PDB entry 8WTC | X-ray diffraction, 2.80 A resolution | chains A and B

== Chain A ==
Molecule: Protein-arginine kinase
From: Bacillus subtilis subsp. subtilis str. 168
Notes: fragment: McsB kinase domain
Reference sequence: P37570 (MCSB_BACSU); residues 18-258 here = UniProt positions 18-258
Amino-acid sequence (243 residues; numbered 16 to 258; the number before each row is that of its first residue):
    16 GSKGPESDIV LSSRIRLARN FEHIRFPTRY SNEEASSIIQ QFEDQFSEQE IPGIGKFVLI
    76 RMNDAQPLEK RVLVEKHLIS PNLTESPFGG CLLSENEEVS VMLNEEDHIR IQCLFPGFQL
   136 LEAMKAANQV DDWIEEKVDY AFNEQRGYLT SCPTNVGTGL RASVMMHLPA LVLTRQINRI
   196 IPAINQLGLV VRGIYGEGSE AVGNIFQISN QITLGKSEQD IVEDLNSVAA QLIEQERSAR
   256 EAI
Unresolved in the structure: 16-17, 209-217, 258
Construct notes: expression tag (16-17)
Swiss-Prot annotation at these positions:
  - binding site (ATP): Ser27 to Arg31, His92, Arg125, Arg176 to Met180, Arg207 to Glu212
  - modified residue (Phosphoarginine): Arg29, Arg40, Arg86, Arg190, Arg255
  - mutagenesis: Glu121 (E121A: Stabilizes quantity of CtsR to an extent comparable to that observed for the mcsB deletion, indicating a loss of protein phosphorylation activity of McsB in vivo), Tyr210 (Y210A: Stabilizes quantity of CtsR to an extent a little lower to that observed for the mcsB deletion, indicating a decrease of protein phosphorylation activity of McsB in vivo)

== Chain B ==
Molecule: Protein-arginine kinase activator protein
From: Bacillus subtilis subsp. subtilis str. 168
Reference sequence: P37569 (MCSA_BACSU); numbering as in UniProt (aligned over 1-185)
Amino-acid sequence (187 residues; numbered -1 to 185; the number before each row is that of its first residue; numbers below 1 keep their minus sign (Gly-1 is residue -1)):
    -1 GSMICQECHE RPATFHFTKV VNGEKIEVHI CEQCAKENSD SYGISANQGF SIHNLLSGLL
    59 NMDSSFQNAG TQMFSHSEQI SACPKCGMTF QQFRKIGRFG CSECYKTFHS NITPILRKVH
   119 SGNTVHAGKI PKRIGGNLHV RRQIDMLKKE LESLIHQEEF ENAAHVRDQI RLLEQSLKST
   179 DSEEEQE
Unresolved in the structure: -1 to 76, 177-185
Construct notes: expression tag (-1 to 0)
Ion coordination: Zn2+: Cys81, Cys84, Cys99, Cys102
Swiss-Prot annotation at these positions:
  - modified residue (Phosphoarginine): Arg115, Arg169

== Chain A / chain B interface ==
Pairs across the interface (78):
  Glu37(A) with Ser100(B), hydrogen bond (backbone-side chain)
  His38(A) with Lys83(B), hydrogen bond (backbone-side chain)
  Arg40(A) with Lys83(B); Gly98(B)
  Phe41(A) with Phe97(B); Gly98(B), hydrogen bond (backbone-backbone); Cys99(B), hydrophobic; Ser100(B)
  Thr43(A) with Arg96(B), hydrogen bond; Phe97(B), hydrogen bond (side chain-backbone)
  Arg44(A) with Cys84(B); Gly85(B); Met86(B); Gln90(B); Ile94(B)
  Glu121(A) with Arg96(B), hydrogen bond (backbone-side chain)
  Asn143(A) with Lys127(B), hydrogen bond
  Asp146(A) with Lys127(B), salt bridge
  Asp147(A) with Lys127(B), salt bridge; Lys130(B), salt bridge
  Glu150(A) with Pro129(B); Lys130(B); Arg131(B), salt bridge; Ile132(B)
  Glu151(A) with Arg131(B), hydrogen bond (backbone-side chain)
  Lys152(A) with Arg131(B)
  Val153(A) with Arg131(B), hydrogen bond (backbone-side chain)
  Asp154(A) with Arg131(B), salt bridge; Ile132(B)
  Tyr155(A) with Ile132(B)
  Phe157(A) with His124(B); Lys127(B); Ile128(B), hydrophobic; Pro129(B)
  Glu159(A) with Leu136(B)
  Gln160(A) with His107(B), hydrogen bond; Thr122(B); Val123(B); His124(B), hydrogen bond (backbone-backbone)
  Arg161(A) with His107(B), hydrogen bond (side chain-backbone); Thr111(B), hydrogen bond; Leu114(B); Thr122(B); His124(B)
  Gly162(A) with His124(B)
  Tyr163(A) with Lys127(B); Pro129(B)
  Leu164(A) with Tyr103(B), hydrophobic
  Thr165(A) with Phe97(B); Tyr103(B), hydrogen bond (backbone-side chain)
  Ser166(A) with Arg96(B); Phe97(B), hydrogen bond (backbone-backbone)
  Cys167(A) with Arg96(B)
  Pro168(A) with Phe91(B), hydrophobic; Gly95(B); Phe97(B), hydrophobic; His118(B), hydrogen bond (backbone-side chain)
  Thr169(A) with His118(B)
  Val171(A) with Tyr103(B), hydrophobic; Leu114(B), hydrophobic; His118(B)
  Gly172(A) with His124(B)
  Thr173(A) with His124(B)
  Ile227(A) with His118(B)
  Thr228(A) with His118(B), hydrogen bond (backbone-side chain)
  Leu229(A) with Leu114(B), hydrophobic; His118(B), hydrogen bond (backbone-side chain); Asn121(B), hydrogen bond (backbone-side chain); Thr122(B); Val123(B); His124(B)
  Gly230(A) with Asn121(B); Val123(B), hydrogen bond (backbone-backbone); Ala125(B)
  Lys231(A) with Ala125(B)
  Ser232(A) with Ala125(B), hydrogen bond (backbone-backbone)
  Glu233(A) with Gly126(B); Lys127(B), hydrogen bond (side chain-backbone)
Also at the interface, not in a pair above, chain A (44 interface residues in all): Arg34, Phe36, Ile39, Pro42, Ala156, Gln226
Also at the interface, not in a pair above, chain B (36 interface residues in all): Ile110, Ile113, Val117, Ser119, Arg140

== In short ==
Chain A and chain B form an interface of 44 and 36 residues respectively; the contacts include 22 hydrogen
bonds and 5 salt bridges. Among the polar pairs are Asp146(A)-Lys127(B), Asp147(A)-Lys127(B) and
Asp147(A)-Lys130(B).
Here chain A is Protein-arginine kinase and chain B is Protein-arginine kinase activator protein, both from
Bacillus subtilis subsp. subtilis str. 168. Entry 8WTC (Crystal structure of McsB kinase domain complexed with
McsA) was determined by X-ray diffraction (same publication as 8WTB).
